PDB entry 1C8M | X-ray diffraction, 2.80 A resolution | chains 1 and 2 of the 4 polymer chains in the assembly

== Chain 1 ==
Protein: Human rhinovirus 16 coat protein
From: Human rhinovirus 16
UniProtKB: Q82122 (POLG_HRV16); residues 1-285 here correspond to UniProt positions 568-852 (UniProt number = residue number + 567)
Sequence (285 residues; each row starts with the number of its first residue):
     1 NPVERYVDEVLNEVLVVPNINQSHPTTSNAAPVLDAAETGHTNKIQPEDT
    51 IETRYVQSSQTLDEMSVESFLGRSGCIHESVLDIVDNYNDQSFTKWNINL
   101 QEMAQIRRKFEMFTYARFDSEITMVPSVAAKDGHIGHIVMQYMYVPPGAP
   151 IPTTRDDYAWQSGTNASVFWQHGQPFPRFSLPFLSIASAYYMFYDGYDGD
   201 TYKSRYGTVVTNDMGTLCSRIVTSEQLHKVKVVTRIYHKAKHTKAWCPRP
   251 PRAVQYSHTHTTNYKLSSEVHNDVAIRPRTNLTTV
Bound ions: Zn2+ near His-134 (its only coordinating residue here)
Small-molecule neighbours: win63843 (W11; 3-{3,5-dimethyl-4-[3-(3-methyl-isoxazol-5-yl)-propoxy]-phenyl}-5-trifluoromethyl-[1,2,4]oxadiazole): Ile-77, Trp-96, Ile-98, Leu-100, Phe-118, Ser-120, Ile-122, Met-124, Tyr-142, Met-143, Tyr-144, Ala-166, Ser-167, Val-168, Phe-179, Leu-181, Leu-184, Tyr-190, Met-192, Asn-212, Met-214, Leu-217, Ile-236, His-238

== Chain 2 ==
Protein: Human rhinovirus 16 coat protein
From: Human rhinovirus 16
UniProtKB: Q82122 (POLG_HRV16); residues 10-261 here correspond to UniProt positions 78-329 (UniProt number = residue number + 68)
Sequence (252 residues; row label = number of the first residue in the row):
    10 SDRIIQITRGDSTITSQDVANAVVGYGVWPHYLTPQDATAIDKPTQPDTS
    60 SNRFYTLDSKMWNSTSKGWWWKLPDALKDMGIFGENMFYHFLGRSGYTVH
   110 VQCNASKFHQGTLLVVMIPEHQLATVNKGNVNAGYKYTHPGEAGREVGTQ
   160 VENEKQPSDDNWLNFDGTLLGNLLIFPHQFINLRSNNSATLIVPYVNAVP
   210 MDSMVRHNNWSLVIIPVCQLQSNNISNIVPITVSISPMCAEFSGARAKTV
   260 VQ

== How chain 1 and chain 2 interact ==
Contacting residue pairs (107):
  Ala-37(1) / Phe-189(2)
  Glu-38(1) / Ala-29(2)
  Glu-38(1) / Gln-188(2)
  Glu-38(1) / Phe-189(2)  hydrogen bond (backbone-backbone)
  Glu-38(1) / Asn-191(2)  hydrogen bond
  Glu-38(1) / Ser-194(2)  hydrogen bond
  Glu-38(1) / Asn-195(2)
  Thr-39(1) / Ala-29(2)
  Thr-39(1) / Val-32(2)
  Thr-39(1) / Gln-188(2)  hydrogen bond (backbone-side chain)
  Gly-40(1) / His-187(2)
  His-41(1) / Ala-31(2)
  Thr-114(1) / Glu-129(2)
  Tyr-115(1) / Glu-129(2)  hydrogen bond
  Tyr-115(1) / Val-205(2)  hydrophobic
  Tyr-115(1) / Asn-206(2)
  Tyr-115(1) / Ala-207(2)  hydrophobic
  Ala-187(1) / Ala-207(2)
  Ala-187(1) / Val-208(2)  hydrophobic
  Ser-188(1) / Ala-207(2)  hydrogen bond (backbone-backbone)
  Ala-189(1) / Ala-207(2)
  Tyr-191(1) / Glu-129(2)
  Tyr-191(1) / Asn-206(2)  hydrogen bond
  Tyr-191(1) / Ala-207(2)
  Tyr-191(1) / Val-208(2)
  Phe-193(1) / Glu-129(2)
  Phe-193(1) / Gln-131(2)
  Tyr-194(1) / Glu-129(2)
  Tyr-194(1) / Gln-131(2)  hydrogen bond (backbone-side chain)
  Tyr-194(1) / His-216(2)
  Asp-195(1) / Lys-81(2)  salt bridge
  Asp-195(1) / Glu-129(2)  hydrogen bond (backbone-side chain)
  Asp-195(1) / His-130(2)
  Asp-195(1) / His-216(2)  hydrogen bond (backbone-side chain)
  Asp-195(1) / Asn-217(2)  hydrogen bond (backbone-backbone)
  Asp-195(1) / Ser-220(2)
  Gly-196(1) / Arg-215(2)
  Tyr-197(1) / Ala-142(2)  hydrogen bond (side chain-backbone)
  Tyr-197(1) / Gly-143(2)  hydrogen bond (side chain-backbone)
  Tyr-197(1) / Tyr-144(2)  hydrogen bond (side chain-backbone)
  Tyr-197(1) / Thr-147(2)  hydrogen bond
  Tyr-197(1) / His-148(2)
  Tyr-197(1) / Arg-215(2)  hydrogen bond (backbone-backbone)
  Asp-198(1) / Arg-215(2)
  Gly-199(1) / Tyr-144(2)
  Gly-199(1) / Arg-215(2)
  Asp-200(1) / Tyr-144(2)
  Asp-200(1) / Thr-258(2)
  Asp-200(1) / Val-260(2)
  Asp-200(1) / Gln-261(2)
  Thr-201(1) / Tyr-144(2)
  Tyr-202(1) / Lys-164(2)
  Tyr-206(1) / His-130(2)
  Tyr-206(1) / Gln-131(2)
  Tyr-206(1) / Leu-132(2)  hydrogen bond (side chain-backbone)
  Tyr-206(1) / Asn-141(2)  hydrogen bond (backbone-side chain)
  Tyr-206(1) / Ala-142(2)
  Gly-207(1) / Gln-131(2)
  Thr-208(1) / Gln-131(2)
  Cys-247(1) / Tyr-35(2)
  Cys-247(1) / Val-205(2)  hydrophobic
  Pro-248(1) / Ile-184(2)
  Pro-248(1) / Phe-185(2)
  Arg-249(1) / Pro-128(2)  hydrogen bond (side chain-backbone)
  Arg-249(1) / Glu-129(2)  hydrogen bond (side chain-backbone)
  Arg-249(1) / Ile-184(2)
  Arg-249(1) / Phe-185(2)
  Pro-250(1) / Thr-177(2)
  Pro-250(1) / Asn-181(2)
  Pro-250(1) / Ile-184(2)
  Pro-250(1) / Phe-185(2)
  Pro-251(1) / Thr-177(2)
  Pro-251(1) / Asn-181(2)
  Arg-252(1) / Asp-175(2)  hydrogen bond (side chain-backbone)
  Arg-252(1) / Gly-176(2)
  Ala-253(1) / Gly-176(2)  hydrogen bond (backbone-backbone)
  Ala-253(1) / Leu-178(2)  hydrophobic
  Val-254(1) / Gly-176(2)
  His-258(1) / Gly-138(2)
  His-258(1) / Asn-139(2)
  His-260(1) / Gln-131(2)  hydrogen bond (backbone-side chain)
  Thr-261(1) / Gln-131(2)
  Thr-261(1) / Asn-141(2)  hydrogen bond
  Thr-262(1) / Gln-131(2)  hydrogen bond (side chain-backbone)
  Thr-262(1) / Leu-132(2)  hydrogen bond (side chain-backbone)
  Thr-262(1) / Ala-133(2)  hydrogen bond (side chain-backbone)
  Thr-262(1) / Asp-175(2)
  Asn-263(1) / Ala-133(2)
  Asn-263(1) / Thr-134(2)  hydrogen bond (side chain-backbone)
  Asn-263(1) / Gly-138(2)  hydrogen bond (side chain-backbone)
  Asn-263(1) / Asn-139(2)
  Asn-263(1) / Val-140(2)  hydrogen bond (side chain-backbone)
  Asn-263(1) / Asn-141(2)  hydrogen bond
  Tyr-264(1) / Ala-133(2)  hydrophobic
  Tyr-264(1) / Thr-134(2)  hydrogen bond (backbone-backbone)
  Tyr-264(1) / Val-135(2)
  Tyr-264(1) / Asn-136(2)  hydrogen bond (backbone-backbone)
  Tyr-264(1) / Ser-167(2)  hydrogen bond
  Tyr-264(1) / Asp-169(2)  hydrogen bond
  Tyr-264(1) / Leu-172(2)  hydrophobic
  Tyr-264(1) / Gly-176(2)
  Lys-265(1) / Asn-136(2)
  Leu-266(1) / Val-135(2)  hydrophobic
  Leu-266(1) / Asn-136(2)  hydrogen bond (backbone-side chain)
  Leu-266(1) / Asp-169(2)
  Val-270(1) / Trp-171(2)  hydrophobic
  Val-274(1) / Trp-171(2)  hydrophobic
Also at the interface, not in a pair above, chain 1 (43 interface residues in all): Ile-276
Also at the interface, not in a pair above, chain 2 (56 interface residues in all): Asn-30, Leu-182, Asp-211, Val-214

== Overview ==
Chain 1 and chain 2 form an interface of 43 and 56 residues respectively; the contacts include 36 hydrogen
bonds and 1 salt bridge. Among the polar pairs are Asp-195(1)/Lys-81(2), Glu-38(1)/Asn-191(2) and
Glu-38(1)/Ser-194(2). Ligands of chain 1: win63843.
Here chain 1 is Human rhinovirus 16 coat protein and chain 2 is Human rhinovirus 16 coat protein, both from
Human rhinovirus 16. Entry 1C8M (Refined crystal structure of human rhinovirus 16 complexed with VP63843
(pleconaril), an anti-picornaviral drug currently in ...) was determined by X-ray diffraction.
